Entry 4OP2 (X-ray diffraction, 2.24 A resolution); this record covers chain A.

Chain A:
Molecule: Glucokinase Regulatory Protein
Organism: Homo sapiens
UniProtKB: Q14397 (GCKR_HUMAN); residue numbers follow UniProt; this construct covers 1-625
Sequence (638 residues; row label = number of the first residue in the row; numbers below 1 keep their minus sign (Met-11 is residue -11)):
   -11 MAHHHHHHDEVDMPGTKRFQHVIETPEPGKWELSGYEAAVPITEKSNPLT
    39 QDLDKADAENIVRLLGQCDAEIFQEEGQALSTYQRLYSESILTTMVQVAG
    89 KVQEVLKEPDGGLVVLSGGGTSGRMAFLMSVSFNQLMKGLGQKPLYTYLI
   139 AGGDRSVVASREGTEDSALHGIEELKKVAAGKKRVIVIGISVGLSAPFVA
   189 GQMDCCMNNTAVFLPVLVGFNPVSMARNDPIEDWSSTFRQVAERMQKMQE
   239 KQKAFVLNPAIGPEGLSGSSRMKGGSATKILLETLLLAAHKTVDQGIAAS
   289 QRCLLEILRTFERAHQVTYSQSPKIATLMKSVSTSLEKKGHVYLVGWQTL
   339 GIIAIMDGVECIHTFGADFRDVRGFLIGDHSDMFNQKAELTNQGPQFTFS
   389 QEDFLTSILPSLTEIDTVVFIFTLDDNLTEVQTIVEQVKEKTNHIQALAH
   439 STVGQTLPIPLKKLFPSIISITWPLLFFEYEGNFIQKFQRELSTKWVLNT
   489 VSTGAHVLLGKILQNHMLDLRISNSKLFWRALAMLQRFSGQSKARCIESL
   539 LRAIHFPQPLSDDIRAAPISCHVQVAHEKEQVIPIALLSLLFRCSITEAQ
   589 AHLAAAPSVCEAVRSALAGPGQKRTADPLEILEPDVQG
Disordered / not traced: -11 to 0, 67-68, 366-384, 607-626
Differences from the reference sequence: expression tag (-11 to 0, 626)
Small-molecule neighbours:
  - 2UX ((2S)-2-{4'-[(6-aminopyridin-3-yl)sulfonyl]biphenyl-4-yl}-1,1,1-trifluoropropan-2-ol): Tyr24, Val28, Pro29, Glu32, Lys33, Ser34, Gly181, Leu182, Ser183, Asn209, Met213, Ala214, Arg215, Asp217, His504, Lys514, Trp517, Arg518, Ala521, Met522, Arg525
  - D-sorbitol-6-phosphate (S6P): Gly107, Gly108, Thr109, Ser110, Glu150, Glu153, Ser179, Val180, Gly181, Ser183, Ala184, Gly256, Ser257, Ser258, Arg259, His351, Thr352, Asn512, Lys514
Curated features (UniProtKB/Swiss-Prot):
  - region: Ala199, Val200 (Important for interaction with GCK), Leu463 to Phe465 (Essential for interaction with GCK)
  - binding site (beta-D-fructose 1-phosphate): Thr109, Ser110, Glu153, Ser179 to Gly181, Glu348, Lys514
  - binding site (beta-D-fructose 6-phosphate): Thr109, Ser110, Ser179 to Gly181, Lys514
  - natural variant: Pro446 (P446L: Protective factor against diabetes type 2)
  - mutagenesis: Lys326 to Lys327 (No effect on inhibition of glucokinase), Asp413 (D413A: Impairs inhibition of glucokinase), Lys450 to Lys451 (Impairs inhibition of glucokinase), Leu463 to Phe465 (Abolishes interaction with GCK. Abolishes inhibition of GCK)

Summary:
Ligands of chain A: compound 2UX and D-sorbitol-6-phosphate. UniProt lists 8 beta-D-fructose
1-phosphate-binding residues, 6 beta-D-fructose 6-phosphate-binding residues and 8 mutagenesis sites.
Chain A is Glucokinase Regulatory Protein (Homo sapiens); the structure, GKRP bound to AMG-0471 and
Sorbitol-6-Phosphate, was determined by X-ray diffraction (same publication as 4OP1 and 4OP3).
